9R2E - chains H and P of the 6 polymer chains in the assembly; structure by X-ray diffraction, 2.54 A resolution.

Chain H:
Molecule: ARGX-121 Fab fragment heavy chain
From: Homo sapiens
Notes: antibody fragment or engineered binder
Sequence (244 residues; numbered -17 to 226; the number before each row is that of its first residue; numbers below 1 keep their minus sign (Met-17 is residue -17)):
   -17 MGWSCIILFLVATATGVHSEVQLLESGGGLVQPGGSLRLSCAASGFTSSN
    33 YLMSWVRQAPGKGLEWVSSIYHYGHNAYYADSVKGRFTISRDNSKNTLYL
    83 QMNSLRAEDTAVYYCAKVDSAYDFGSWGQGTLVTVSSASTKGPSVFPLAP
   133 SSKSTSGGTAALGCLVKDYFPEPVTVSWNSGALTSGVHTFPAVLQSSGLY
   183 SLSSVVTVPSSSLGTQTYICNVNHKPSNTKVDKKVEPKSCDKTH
Disordered / not traced: -17 to 1, 226
Disulfides: Cys23-Cys97, Cys146-Cys202

Chain P:
Molecule: Isoform 1 of Immunoglobulin heavy constant alpha 1
From: Homo sapiens
UniProtKB: P01876 (IGHA1_HUMAN), isoform P01876-1; residues 242-454 here correspond to UniProt positions 123-335 (UniProt number = residue number - 119)
Sequence (213 residues; each row starts with the number of its first residue):
   242 CHPRLSLHRPALEDLLLGSEANLTCTLTGLRDASGVTFTWTPSSGKSAVQ
   292 GPPERDLCGCYSVSSVLPGCAEPWNHGKTFTCTAAYPESKTPLTATLSKS
   342 GNTFRPEVHLLPPPSEELALNELVTLTCLARGFSPKDVLVRWLQGSQELP
   392 REKYLTWASRQEPSQGTTTFAVTSILRVAAEDWKKGDTFSCMVGHEALPL
   442 AFTQKTIDRLAGK
Disordered / not traced: 271-276, 296-298, 453-454
Disulfides: Cys266-Cys323, Cys299-Cys301, Cys369-Cys432
Metal / ion sites: Mg2+: Glu313, His317
Curated features (UniProtKB/Swiss-Prot):
  - glycosylation: Asn263 (N-linked (GlcNAc...) (complex) asparagine)

Interface between chain H and chain P:
Pairs across the interface (30; chain H residue first):
  Ser31(H) with Leu258(P)
  Asn32(H) with Glu389(P)
  Leu34(H) with Ser387(P)
  Tyr53(H) with Gln445(P)
  His54(H) with Leu384(P); Ser387(P), hydrogen bond (side chain-backbone); Glu389(P); Met433(P)
  Tyr55(H) with Leu258(P), hydrophobic; Arg382(P); Glu389(P), hydrogen bond; Met433(P), hydrophobic; Phe443(P), hydrophobic
  Gly56(H) with Leu441(P)
  His57(H) with Leu441(P), hydrogen bond (backbone-backbone)
  Asn58(H) with Leu441(P); Phe443(P); Gln445(P), hydrogen bond
  Asn75(H) with Leu258(P), hydrogen bond (side chain-backbone)
  Val100(H) with Ser387(P)
  Asp101(H) with Ser387(P), hydrogen bond (backbone-side chain); Gln388(P)
  Ser102(H) with Gln385(P); Gly386(P); Ser387(P), hydrogen bond (backbone-backbone); Gln388(P), hydrogen bond (backbone-backbone)
  Ala103(H) with Ser387(P), hydrogen bond (backbone-side chain)
  Tyr104(H) with Gly386(P), hydrogen bond (side chain-backbone); Ser387(P), hydrogen bond (backbone-side chain); Thr429(P), hydrogen bond
Other interface residues (no listed pair), chain H (16 interface residues in all): Asp105
Other interface residues (no listed pair), chain P (15 interface residues in all): Pro440, Thr444

In short:
16 residues of chain H and 15 residues of chain P are in contact, with 12 hydrogen bonds. Polar pairs include
His54(H)-Ser387(P), Tyr55(H)-Glu389(P) and Asn58(H)-Gln445(P). Glu313(P) and His317(P) form the Mg2+ site.
Here chain H is ARGX-121 Fab fragment heavy chain and chain P is Isoform 1 of Immunoglobulin heavy constant
alpha 1, both from Homo sapiens. Entry 9R2E (Structure of ARGX-121 Fab fragment in complex with the Fc
fragment of IgA1) was determined by X-ray diffraction.
